Entry 8D6Y (electron microscopy, 10.00 A resolution (very low resolution: no residue pairs are listed; an interface is given only as per-side residue counts)); this record covers chains H and I of the 41 polymer chains in the assembly.

== Chain H (and I) ==
Name: Proteasome subunit alpha
Source organism: Mycobacterium tuberculosis
Notes: EC 3.4.25.1; chain I of this document is another copy of the same molecule, construct and numbering; everything in this record applies to it too
UniProtKB: A5U4D5 (PSA_MYCTA); numbering as in UniProt (aligned over 1-248)
Amino-acid sequence (248 residues; numbered 1 to 248; the number before each row is that of its first residue):
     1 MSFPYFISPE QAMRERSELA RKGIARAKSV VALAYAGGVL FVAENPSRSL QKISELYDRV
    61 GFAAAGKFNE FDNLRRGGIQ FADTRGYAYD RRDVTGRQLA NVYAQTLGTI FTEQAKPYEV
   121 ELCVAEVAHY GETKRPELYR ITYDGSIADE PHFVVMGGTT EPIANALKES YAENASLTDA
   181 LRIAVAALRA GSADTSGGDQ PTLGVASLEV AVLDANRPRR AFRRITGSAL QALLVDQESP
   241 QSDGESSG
Not modelled in the structure: 1-7, 191-202, 235-248
Reported in the primary citation:
  - mutagenesis - E119A: abolished catalytic activity on Pup-FabD
  - mutagenesis - D144A, S146A: decreased catalytic activity on Pup-FabD

== How chain H and chain I interact ==
At this resolution (10 A) residue pairs are not listed: 12 residues of chain H and 10 of chain I lie at the interface.

== In short ==
12 residues of chain H face 10 of chain I across their interface. From the paper: D144A and S146A of chain H
reduce catalytic activity on Pup-FabD; E119A of chain H abolishes catalytic activity on Pup-FabD.
Both chains are Proteasome subunit alpha (Mycobacterium tuberculosis). Entry 8D6Y (Structure of the
Mycobacterium tuberculosis 20S proteasome bound to the ADP-bound Mpa ATPase) was determined by electron
microscopy together with 8D6V, 8D6W and 8D6X from the same study.
